PDB entry 1E3W | X-ray diffraction, 2.00 A resolution | chains A and B of the 4 polymer chains in the assembly

== Chain A ==
Protein: Short chain 3-hydroxyacyl-CoA dehydrogenase
Organism: Rattus norvegicus
Notes: EC 1.1.1.35
UniProt: O70351 (HCD2_RAT); residues 2-261 here correspond to UniProt positions 1-260 (UniProt number = residue number - 1)
Amino-acid sequence (261 residues; each row starts with the number of its first residue):
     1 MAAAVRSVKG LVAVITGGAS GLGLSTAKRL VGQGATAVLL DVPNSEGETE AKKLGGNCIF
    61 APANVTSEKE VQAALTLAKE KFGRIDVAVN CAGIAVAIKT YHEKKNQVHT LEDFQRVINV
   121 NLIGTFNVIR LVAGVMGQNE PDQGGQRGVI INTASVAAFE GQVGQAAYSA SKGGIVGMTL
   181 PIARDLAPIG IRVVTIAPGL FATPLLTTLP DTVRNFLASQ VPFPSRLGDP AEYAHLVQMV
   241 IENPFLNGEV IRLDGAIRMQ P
Disordered / not traced: 1-6, 208-211
Residues lining bound ligands: NAD (nicotinamide-adenine-dinucleotide): Gly17, Ala19, Ser20, Gly21, Leu22, Gly23, Leu40, Asp41, Val42, Ser45, Ala63, Asn64, Val65, Cys91, Ala92, Gly93, Ile94, Val120, Thr153, Ala154, Ser155, Tyr168, Lys172, Pro198, Gly199, Leu200, Phe201, Thr203, Pro204, Leu205, Leu206

== Chain B ==
Protein: Short chain 3-hydroxyacyl-CoA dehydrogenase
Organism: Rattus norvegicus
Notes: EC 1.1.1.35
UniProt: O70351 (HCD2_RAT); residues 2-261 here correspond to UniProt positions 1-260 (UniProt number = residue number - 1)
Amino-acid sequence (261 residues; each row starts with the number of its first residue):
     1 MAAAVRSVKG LVAVITGGAS GLGLSTAKRL VGQGATAVLL DVPNSEGETE AKKLGGNCIF
    61 APANVTSEKE VQAALTLAKE KFGRIDVAVN CAGIAVAIKT YHEKKNQVHT LEDFQRVINV
   121 NLIGTFNVIR LVAGVMGQNE PDQGGQRGVI INTASVAAFE GQVGQAAYSA SKGGIVGMTL
   181 PIARDLAPIG IRVVTIAPGL FATPLLTTLP DKVRNFLASQ VPFPSRLGDP AEYAHLVQMV
   241 IENPFLNGEV IRLDGAIRMQ P
Disordered / not traced: 1-6, 208-215
Residues lining bound ligands: NAD (nicotinamide-adenine-dinucleotide): Gly17, Ala19, Ser20, Gly21, Leu22, Gly23, Asp41, Val42, Ala63, Asn64, Val65, Cys91, Ala92, Gly93, Ile94, Val120, Thr153, Ala154, Ser155, Tyr168, Lys172, Pro198, Gly199, Leu200, Phe201, Thr203, Pro204, Leu205, Leu206

== Interface between chain A and chain B ==
Contacting residue pairs (92; chain A residue first):
  Thr66(A) - Leu111(B)
  Lys99(A) - Asp185(B)
  Thr100(A) - Ile182(B)
  Thr100(A) - Asp185(B)  hydrogen bond
  Tyr101(A) - Gly134(B)
  Glu103(A) - Pro188(B)
  Glu103(A) - Ile189(B)
  Val108(A) - Arg130(B)
  His109(A) - Phe126(B)
  His109(A) - Arg130(B)  hydrogen bond (backbone-side chain)
  Thr110(A) - Arg130(B)
  Leu111(A) - Thr66(B)
  Leu111(A) - Ile123(B)  hydrophobic
  Leu111(A) - Asn127(B)
  Leu111(A) - Arg130(B)
  Phe114(A) - Ile123(B)  hydrophobic
  Phe114(A) - Phe126(B)  hydrophobic
  Phe114(A) - Met178(B)  hydrophobic
  Gln115(A) - Gln115(B)  hydrogen bond
  Gln115(A) - Asn119(B)
  Gln115(A) - Ile123(B)
  Ile118(A) - Ile118(B)  hydrophobic
  Ile118(A) - Leu122(B)  hydrophobic
  Asn119(A) - Gln115(B)  hydrogen bond
  Leu122(A) - Ile118(B)  hydrophobic
  Ile123(A) - Leu111(B)  hydrophobic
  Ile123(A) - Gln115(B)
  Phe126(A) - Thr100(B)
  Phe126(A) - His109(B)
  Phe126(A) - Phe114(B)  hydrophobic
  Phe126(A) - Ala166(B)  hydrophobic
  Asn127(A) - Leu111(B)
  Ile129(A) - Thr100(B)
  Arg130(A) - Thr100(B)
  Arg130(A) - Val108(B)
  Arg130(A) - His109(B)  hydrogen bond (side chain-backbone)
  Arg130(A) - Thr110(B)
  Arg130(A) - Leu111(B)
  Gly134(A) - Tyr101(B)
  Ala158(A) - Gly177(B)
  Phe159(A) - Leu180(B)
  Glu160(A) - Leu180(B)
  Glu160(A) - Arg184(B)  hydrogen bond (backbone-side chain)
  Gly161(A) - Pro181(B)
  Gly161(A) - Arg184(B)  hydrogen bond (backbone-side chain)
  Gln162(A) - Pro181(B)
  Gln162(A) - Arg184(B)
  Val163(A) - Arg184(B)
  Val163(A) - Asp185(B)
  Gly164(A) - Asp185(B)  hydrogen bond (backbone-side chain)
  Ala166(A) - Met178(B)
  Ala166(A) - Ile182(B)  hydrophobic
  Ser169(A) - Gly177(B)
  Ser169(A) - Pro181(B)
  Ala170(A) - Gly174(B)
  Ala170(A) - Met178(B)  hydrophobic
  Gly173(A) - Gly173(B)
  Gly173(A) - Gly174(B)
  Gly174(A) - Ala170(B)
  Gly174(A) - Gly173(B)
  Gly174(A) - Gly174(B)
  Gly177(A) - Ala158(B)
  Gly177(A) - Ser169(B)
  Met178(A) - Phe114(B)  hydrophobic
  Met178(A) - Ala166(B)
  Met178(A) - Ala170(B)  hydrophobic
  Leu180(A) - Phe159(B)
  Leu180(A) - Glu160(B)
  Pro181(A) - Gly161(B)
  Pro181(A) - Gln162(B)
  Pro181(A) - Ala166(B)
  Pro181(A) - Ser169(B)
  Ile182(A) - Thr100(B)
  Ile182(A) - Ala166(B)  hydrophobic
  Arg184(A) - Glu160(B)  hydrogen bond (side chain-backbone)
  Arg184(A) - Gly161(B)  hydrogen bond (side chain-backbone)
  Arg184(A) - Gln162(B)
  Arg184(A) - Val163(B)
  Arg184(A) - Met259(B)  hydrogen bond (side chain-backbone)
  Arg184(A) - Gln260(B)
  Arg184(A) - Pro261(B)
  Asp185(A) - Lys99(B)  hydrogen bond (backbone-side chain)
  Asp185(A) - Thr100(B)  hydrogen bond
  Asp185(A) - Val163(B)
  Asp185(A) - Gly164(B)  hydrogen bond (side chain-backbone)
  Leu186(A) - Tyr101(B)  hydrophobic
  Pro188(A) - Lys99(B)
  Ile189(A) - Tyr101(B)  hydrophobic
  Ile189(A) - Glu103(B)
  Met259(A) - Arg184(B)  hydrogen bond (backbone-side chain)
  Gln260(A) - Arg184(B)
  Pro261(A) - Arg184(B)
Other interface residues (no listed pair), chain A (49 interface residues in all): Leu131, Ala133, Ala157, Gln165
Other interface residues (no listed pair), chain B (49 interface residues in all): Glu68, Ile129, Leu131, Ala157, Gln165, Leu186

== Summary ==
Chain A and chain B each contribute 49 residues to their interface, with 15 hydrogen bonds. Polar pairs
include Thr100(A)-Asp185(B), His109(A)-Arg130(B) and Gln115(A)-Gln115(B). Ligands of chain A: NAD. Bound to
chain B: NAD.
Here chain A is Short chain 3-hydroxyacyl-CoA dehydrogenase and chain B is Short chain 3-hydroxyacyl-CoA
dehydrogenase, both from Rattus norvegicus. Entry 1E3W (Rat brain 3-hydroxyacyl-CoA dehydrogenase binary
complex with NADH and 3-keto butyrate) was determined by X-ray diffraction together with 1E3S and 1E6W from
the same study.
